PDB entry 7KZT | electron microscopy, 4.20 A resolution (low resolution: residue-level contacts below are approximate; hydrogen-bond / salt-bridge calls are withheld) | chains G and S of the 19 polymer chains in the assembly

== Chain G ==
Name: Fanconi anemia group G protein
Organism: Homo sapiens
UniProt: O15287 (FANCG_HUMAN); residue numbers follow UniProt; this construct covers 1-622
Amino-acid sequence (641 residues; row label = number of the first residue in the row; numbers below 1 keep their minus sign (Met-18 is residue -18)):
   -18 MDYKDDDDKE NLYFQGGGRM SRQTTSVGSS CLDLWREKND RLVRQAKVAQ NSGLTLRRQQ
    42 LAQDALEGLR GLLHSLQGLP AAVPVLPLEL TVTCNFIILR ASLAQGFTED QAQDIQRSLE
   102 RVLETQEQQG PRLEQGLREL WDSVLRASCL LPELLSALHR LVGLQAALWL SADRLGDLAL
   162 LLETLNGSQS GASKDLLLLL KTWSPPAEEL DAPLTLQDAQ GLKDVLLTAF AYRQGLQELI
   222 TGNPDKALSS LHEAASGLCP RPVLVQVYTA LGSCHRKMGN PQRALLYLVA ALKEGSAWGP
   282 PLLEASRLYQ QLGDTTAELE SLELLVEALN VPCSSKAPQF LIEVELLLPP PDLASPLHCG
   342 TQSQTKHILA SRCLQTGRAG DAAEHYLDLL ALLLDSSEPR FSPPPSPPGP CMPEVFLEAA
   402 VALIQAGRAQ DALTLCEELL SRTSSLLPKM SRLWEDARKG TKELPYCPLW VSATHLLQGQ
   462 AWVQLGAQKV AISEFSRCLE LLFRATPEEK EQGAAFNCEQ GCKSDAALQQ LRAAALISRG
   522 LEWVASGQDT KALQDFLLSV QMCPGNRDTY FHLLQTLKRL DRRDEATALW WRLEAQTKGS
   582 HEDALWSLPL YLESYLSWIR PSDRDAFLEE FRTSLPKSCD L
Disordered / not traced: -18 to 11, 109-114, 314-317, 438-443, 579-585, 612-622
Construct notes: initiating methionine (-18); expression tag (-17 to 0)
UniProt features mapped onto this chain:
  - modified residue: Ser7 (Phosphoserine)

== Chain S ==
Name: Fanconi anemia group A protein
Organism: Homo sapiens
UniProt: O15360 (FANCA_HUMAN); residue numbers follow UniProt; this construct covers 1-1455
Amino-acid sequence (1477 residues; each row starts with the number of its first residue):
     1 MSDSWVPNSA SGQDPGGRRR AWAELLAGRV KREKYNPERA QKLKESAVRL LRSHQDLNAL
    61 LLEVEGPLCK KLSLSKVIDC DSSEAYANHS SSFIGSALQD QASRLGVPVG ILSAGMVASS
   121 VGQICTAPAE TSHPVLLTVE QRKKLSSLLE FAQYLLAHSM FSRLSFCQEL WKIQSSLLLE
   181 AVWHLHVQGI VSLQELLESH PDMHAVGSWL FRNLCCLCEQ MEASCQHADV ARAMLSDFVQ
   241 MFVLRGFQKN SDLRRTVEPE KMPQVTVDVL QRMLIFALDA LAAGVQEESS THKIVRCWFG
   301 VFSGHTLGSV ISTDPLKRFF SHTLTQILTH SPVLKASDAV QMQREWSFAR THPLLTSLYR
   361 RLFVMLSAEE LVGHLQEVLE TQEVHWQRVL SFVSALVVCF PEAQQLLEDW VARLMAQAFE
   421 SCQLDSMVTA FLVVRQAALE GPSAFLSYAD WFKASFGSTR GYHGCSKKAL VFLFTFLSEL
   481 VPFESPRYLQ VHILHPPLVP GKYRSLLTDY ISLAKTRLAD LKVSIENMGL YEDLSSAGDI
   541 TEPHSQALQD VEKAIMVFEH TGNIPVTVME ASIFRRPYYV SHFLPALLTP RVLPKVPDSR
   601 VAFIESLKRA DKIPPSLYST YCQACSAAEE KPEDAALGVR AEPNSAEEPL GQLTAALGEL
   661 RASMTDPSQR DVISAQVAVI SERLRAVLGH NEDDSSVEIS KIQLSINTPR LEPREHMAVD
   721 LLLTSFCQNL MAASSVAPPE RQGPWAALFV RTMCGRVLPA VLTRLCQLLR HQGPSLSAPH
   781 VLGLAALAVH LGESRSALPE VDVGPPAPGA GLPVPALFDS LLTCRTRDSL FFCLKFCTAA
   841 ISYSLCKFSS QSRDTLCSCL SPGLIKKFQF LMFRLFSEAR QPLSEEDVAS LSWRPLHLPS
   901 ADWQRAALSL WTHRTFREVL KEEDVHLTYQ DWLHLELEIQ PEADALSDTE RQDFHQWAIH
   961 EHFLPESSAS GGCDGDLQAA CTILVNALMD FHQSSRSYDH SENSDLVFGG RTGNEDIISR
  1021 LQEMVADLEL QQDLIVPLGH TPSQEHFLFE IFRRRLQALT SGWSVAASLQ RQRELLMYKR
  1081 ILLRLPSSVL CGSSFQAEQP ITARCEQFFH LVNSEMRNFC SHGGALTQDI TAHFFRGLLN
  1141 ACLRSRDPSL MVDFILAKCQ TKCPLILTSA LVWWPSLEPV LLCRWRRHCQ SPLPRELQKL
  1201 QEGRQFASDF LSPEAASPAP NPDWLSAAAL HFAIQQVREE NIRKQLKKLD CEREELLVFL
  1261 FFFSLMGLLS SHLTSNSTTD LPKAFHVCAA ILECLEKRKI SWLALFQLTE SDLRLGRLLL
  1321 RVAPDQHTRL LPFAFYSLLS YFHEDAAIRE EAFLHVAVDM YLKLVQLFVA GDTSTVSPPA
  1381 GRSLELKGQG NPVELITKAR LFLLQLIPRC PKKSFSHVAE LLADRGDCDP EVSAALQSRQ
  1441 QAAPDADLSQ EPHLFAAAKL VDEDLYFQSD YKDDDDK
Disordered / not traced: 1-18, 64-90, 126-138, 247-264, 440-445, 498-502, 525-541, 628-647, 691-708, 806-812, 883-896, 1034-1042, 1370-1390, 1444-1477
Construct notes: expression tag (1456-1477)
UniProt features mapped onto this chain:
  - motif: Arg18 to Lys34 (Nuclear localization signal)
  - modified residue: Ser1449 (Phosphoserine)
From the paper describing this entry:
  - disease-associated variants - R951W: abolished growth in response to mitomycin C (MMC) (citing earlier work)
  - disease-associated variants - R951W: abolished catalytic activity on FANCD2 ubiquitination (citing earlier work)
  - disease-associated variants - L845P, E936G, R1055L, R1055W: decreased growth in response to MMC (citing earlier work)

== Chain G / chain S interface ==
Contacting residue pairs - 51 pairs, chain G then chain S:
  Asn261(G) with Glu63(S)
  Pro262(G) with Glu63(S)
  Gln263(G) with His54(S); Gln55(S); Asp56(S); Glu63(S)
  Arg264(G) with Glu63(S)
  Leu266(G) with Leu51(S)
  Leu267(G) with Gln55(S); Leu60(S); Phe93(S)
  Tyr268(G) with Phe93(S)
  Val270(G) with Gln55(S)
  Leu273(G) with Lys44(S); Ala47(S); Val48(S); Leu51(S)
  Lys274(G) with Lys44(S); Arg52(S)
  Trp279(G) with Ala40(S); Lys44(S)
  Tyr290(G) with Leu50(S); Leu51(S); His54(S)
  Asp295(G) with His54(S)
  Ala298(G) with His54(S)
  Glu301(G) with Leu50(S)
  Leu305(G) with Leu43(S); Ser46(S)
  Glu308(G) with Arg39(S); Leu43(S)
  Ala309(G) with Leu43(S)
  Asn311(G) with Glu33(S)
  Glu365(G) with Arg29(S)
  Leu368(G) with Leu26(S); Arg29(S)
  Asp369(G) with Arg29(S)
  Leu371(G) with Leu26(S)
  Ala372(G) with Leu26(S); Arg29(S)
  Phe397(G) with Trp22(S)
  Arg409(G) with Leu25(S)
  Asp412(G) with Leu25(S)
  Thr415(G) with Ala21(S); Trp22(S); Leu25(S)
  Leu416(G) with Trp22(S)
  Glu418(G) with Arg19(S)
  Glu419(G) with Arg19(S); Trp22(S)
  Ser422(G) with Arg19(S)
Also at the interface, not in a pair above, chain G (38 interface residues in all): Leu269, Gly276, Leu283, Ala286, Ser302, Leu375
Also at the interface, not in a pair above, chain S (27 interface residues in all): Val30, Lys31, Arg32, Ala59

== In short ==
38 residues of chain G and 27 residues of chain S are in contact. The paper reports that L845P, E936G and
R1055L of chain S, among others, reduce growth in response to MMC; R951W of chain S abolishes growth in
response to mitomycin C (MMC).
Here chain G is Fanconi anemia group G protein and chain S is Fanconi anemia group A protein, both from Homo
sapiens. Entry 7KZT (Structure of the human fanconi anaemia Core-UBE2T-ID-DNA complex in intermediate state)
was determined by electron microscopy together with 7KZP, 7KZQ, 7KZR, 7KZS and 7KZV from the same study.
